4A4C - chains A and C of the 3 polymer chains in the assembly; structure by X-ray diffraction, 2.70 A resolution.

# Chain A
Molecule: E3 ubiquitin-protein ligase cbl
Source organism: Homo sapiens
Notes: EC 6.3.2.-; fragment: tkb domain, linker helix region, and ring domain, residues 47-435
UniProtKB: P22681 (CBL_HUMAN); residues 47-435 here = UniProt positions 47-435
Sequence (391 residues; row label = number of the first residue in the row):
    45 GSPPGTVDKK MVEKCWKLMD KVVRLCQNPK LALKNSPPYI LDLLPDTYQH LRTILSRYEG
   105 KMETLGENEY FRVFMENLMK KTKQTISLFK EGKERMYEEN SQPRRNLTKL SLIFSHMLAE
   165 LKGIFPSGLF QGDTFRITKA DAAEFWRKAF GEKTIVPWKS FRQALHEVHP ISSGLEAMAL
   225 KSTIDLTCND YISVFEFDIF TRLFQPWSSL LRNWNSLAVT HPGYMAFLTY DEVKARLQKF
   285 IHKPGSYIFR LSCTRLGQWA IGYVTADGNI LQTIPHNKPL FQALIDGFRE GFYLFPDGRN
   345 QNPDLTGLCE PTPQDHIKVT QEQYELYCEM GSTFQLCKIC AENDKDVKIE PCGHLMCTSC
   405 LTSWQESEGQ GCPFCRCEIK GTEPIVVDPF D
Disordered / not traced: 45-47
Sequence notes: expression tag (45-46)
Modified positions: Y371 (o-phosphotyrosine; PTR)
UniProt features mapped onto this chain:
  - zinc finger: C381 to R420 (RING-type)
  - region: L352 to L380 (Linker)
  - binding site (Ca(2+)): D229, T231, N233, Y235, E240
  - binding site (4-O-phospho-L-tyrosine): R294
  - modified residue: Y371 (Phosphotyrosine)
Metal / ion sites: Ca2+: D229, N233, Y235, E240; Zn2+ site 1: C381, C384, C401, C404; Zn2+ site 2: C396, H398, C416, C419
Reported in the primary citation:
  - post-translational modification sites: Y371
  - conformationally variable residues: Y368, Y371
  - mutagenesis - Y368F, K389A, V431A: decreased catalytic activity on EGFR
  - mutagenesis - M222E (4-fold), Y368F: increased binding to UbcH5B
  - mutagenesis - M222E (2.5-fold): increased catalytic activity
  - mutagenesis - M222F: unchanged catalytic activity
  - mutagenesis - Y368F (2-fold): increased catalytic activity on UbcH5B
  - mutagenesis - M222F: decreased binding to UbcH5B

# Chain C
Molecule: Ubiquitin-conjugating enzyme E2 D2
Source organism: Homo sapiens
Notes: EC 6.3.2.19
UniProtKB: P62837 (UB2D2_HUMAN); residues 1-147 here = UniProt positions 1-147
Sequence (147 residues; numbered 1 to 147; the number before each row is that of its first residue):
     1 MALKRIHKEL NDLARDPPAQ CSAGPVGDDM FHWQATIMGP NDSPYQGGVF FLTIHFPTDY
    61 PFKPPKVAFT TRIYHPNINS NGSICLDILR SQWSPALTIS KVLLSICSLL CDPNPDDPLV
   121 PEIARIYKTD REKYNRIARE WTQKYAM
Disordered / not traced: 1, 129
Reported in the primary citation:
  - mutagenesis - K4A: decreased binding to E3 ubiquitin-protein ligase cbl (chain A)

# How chain A and chain C interact
Contacting residue pairs (26):
  E373(A) with R15(C)
  M374(A) with D12(C); R15(C)
  G375(A) with R15(C)
  K382(A) with R5(C)
  I383(A) with R5(C), hydrogen bond (backbone-side chain); P61(C); F62(C), hydrophobic
  C384(A) with K4(C); R5(C)
  A385(A) with K4(C); K8(C)
  E386(A) with K4(C)
  C404(A) with F62(C)
  S407(A) with F62(C)
  W408(A) with F62(C); P95(C), hydrophobic
  S411(A) with F62(C); K63(C), hydrogen bond (backbone-side chain)
  P417(A) with S94(C), hydrogen bond (backbone-side chain); P95(C); A96(C), hydrogen bond (backbone-backbone)
  F418(A) with A96(C), hydrophobic
  R420(A) with Q92(C), hydrogen bond; W93(C); S94(C)
Other interface residues (no listed pair), chain C (15 interface residues in all): A2, S91

# In short
Chain A and chain C each contribute 15 residues to their interface, with 5 hydrogen bonds. Among the polar
pairs are I383(A)-R5(C), S411(A)-K63(C) and P417(A)-S94(C). The paper reports that Y368F, K389A and V431A of
chain A reduce catalytic activity on EGFR; a modification site at Y371(A); 6 substitutions were tested in all.
Here chain A is E3 ubiquitin-protein ligase cbl and chain C is Ubiquitin-conjugating enzyme E2 D2, both from
Homo sapiens. Entry 4A4C (Structure of phosphoTyr371-c-Cbl-UbcH5B-ZAP-70 complex) was determined by X-ray
diffraction (same publication as 4A49, 4A4B, 2Y1M and 2Y1N).
